Entry 2VGI (X-ray diffraction, 2.87 A resolution); this record covers chains B and D of the 4 polymer chains in the assembly.

== Chain B (and D) ==
Name: Pyruvate kinase isozymes R/L
Source organism: Homo sapiens
Notes: EC 2.7.1.40; chain D of this document is another copy of the same molecule, construct and numbering; everything in this record applies to it too
UniProtKB: P30613 (KPYR_HUMAN); numbering as in UniProt (aligned over 47-574)
Chain sequence (528 residues; each row starts with the number of its first residue):
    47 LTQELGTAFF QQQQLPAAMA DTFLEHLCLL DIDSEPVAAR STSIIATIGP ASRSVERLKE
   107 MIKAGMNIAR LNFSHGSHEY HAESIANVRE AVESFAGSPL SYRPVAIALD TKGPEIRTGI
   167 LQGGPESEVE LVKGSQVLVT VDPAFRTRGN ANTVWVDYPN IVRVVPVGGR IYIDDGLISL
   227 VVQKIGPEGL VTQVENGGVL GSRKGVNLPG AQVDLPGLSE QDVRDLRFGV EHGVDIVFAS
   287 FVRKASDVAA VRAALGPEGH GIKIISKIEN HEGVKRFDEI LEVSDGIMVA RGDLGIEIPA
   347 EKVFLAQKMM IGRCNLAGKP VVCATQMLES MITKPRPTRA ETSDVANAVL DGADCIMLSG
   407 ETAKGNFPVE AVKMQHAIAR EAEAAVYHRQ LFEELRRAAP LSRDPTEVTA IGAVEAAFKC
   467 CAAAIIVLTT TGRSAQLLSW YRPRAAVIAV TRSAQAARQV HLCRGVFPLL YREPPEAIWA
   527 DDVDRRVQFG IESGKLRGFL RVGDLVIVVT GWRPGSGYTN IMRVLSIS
Unresolved in the structure: 47-56, 167-182, 187-196, 201-202, 209-216, 229-236, 239, 246-249, 256-260, 574 (chain D: 47-56, 168-171, 574)
Differences from the reference sequence: engineered mutation Trp-486 (Arg in P30613)
Metal / ion sites: K+: Asn-118, Ser-120, Asp-156, Thr-157 (together with 2-phosphoglycolic acid); Mn2+: Glu-315 (together with 2-phosphoglycolic acid)
Ligand contacts:
  - 1,6-di-O-phosphono-beta-D-fructofuranose (FBP): Leu-474, Thr-475, Thr-476, Thr-477, Gly-478, Arg-479, Ser-480, Arg-498, Trp-525, Arg-532, Thr-556, Gly-557, Trp-558, Arg-559, Pro-560, Gly-561, Ser-562, Gly-563, Tyr-564, Thr-565
  - 2-phosphoglycolic acid (PGA): Arg-116, Asn-118, Asp-156, Lys-313, Glu-315, Ala-336, Arg-337, Gly-338, Asp-339, Thr-371
UniProt features mapped onto this chain:
  - binding site (substrate): Arg-116, Lys-313, Gly-338, Asp-339, Thr-371
  - binding site (ATP): Asn-118 to His-121, Arg-163, Lys-250
  - binding site (K(+)): Asn-118, Ser-120, Asp-156, Thr-157
  - binding site (Mn(2+)): Glu-315, Asp-339
  - binding site (beta-D-fructose 1,6-bisphosphate): Thr-475 to Ser-480, Trp-525, Arg-532, Arg-559 to Tyr-564
  - site: Lys-313 (Transition state stabilizer)
  - modified residue: Ser-292 (Phosphoserine)
  - natural variant: Thr-48 to Thr-53 (deletion: In CNSHA2), Leu-73 (L73P: In CNSHA2), Ser-80 (S80P: In CNSHA2), Arg-86 (R86P: In CNSHA2), Ile-90 (I90N: In CNSHA2), Gly-95 (G95R: In CNSHA2), Met-107 (M107T: In CNSHA2), Gly-111 (G111R: In CNSHA2), Ala-115 (A115P: In CNSHA2), Ser-120 (S120F: In CNSHA2), Ser-130 (S130Y: In CNSHA2), Ile-131 (deletion: In CNSHA2), 77 further natural variant entries in UniProt
What the authors report for this chain:
  - disease-associated variants - R486W: increased stability
  - disease-associated variants - G332S (9-fold), G364D (3-fold), R486W: decreased catalytic activity
  - disease-associated variants - G332S, G364D, R504L, R532W: decreased stability
  - disease-associated variants - D390N: abolished catalytic activity
  - disease-associated variants - D390N: unchanged stability
  - disease-associated variants - R532W: abolished binding to 1,6-di-O-phosphono-beta-D-fructofuranose
  - mutagenesis - G332S (9-fold), G364D (3-fold): decreased catalytic activity
  - mutagenesis - G332S, G364D, R504L, R532W: decreased stability
  - disease-associated variants - G332S, G364D, D390N, R504L, R532W (citing earlier work)
  - mutagenesis - D390N: abolished catalytic activity
  - mutagenesis - D390N: unchanged stability
  - mutagenesis - R532W: abolished binding to 1,6-di-O-phosphono-beta-D-fructofuranose

== Interface between chain B and chain D ==
Residue-residue contacts - 92 pairs, chain B then chain D:
  Gln-60(B) / Leu-351(D)
  Thr-68(B) / Glu-440(D)
  Phe-69(B) / Gln-436(D)
  Phe-69(B) / Glu-440(D)  hydrogen bond (backbone-side chain)
  Leu-70(B) / Leu-362(D)  hydrophobic
  Leu-70(B) / Glu-440(D)  hydrogen bond (backbone-side chain)
  Leu-73(B) / Lys-354(D)
  Leu-73(B) / Met-355(D)
  Cys-74(B) / Met-355(D)
  Cys-74(B) / Gly-358(D)
  Cys-74(B) / Arg-359(D)  hydrogen bond (backbone-side chain)
  Cys-74(B) / Leu-362(D)  hydrophobic
  Leu-76(B) / Met-355(D)
  Asp-77(B) / Lys-321(D)  salt bridge
  Ile-78(B) / His-317(D)
  Ile-78(B) / Val-320(D)  hydrophobic
  Ile-78(B) / Lys-348(D)  hydrogen bond (backbone-side chain)
  Ile-78(B) / Ala-352(D)
  Asp-79(B) / His-317(D)  salt bridge
  Asp-79(B) / Lys-321(D)  salt bridge
  Glu-81(B) / Lys-348(D)  salt bridge
  Asp-221(B) / Lys-380(D)  salt bridge
  Gly-222(B) / Arg-382(D)
  Leu-223(B) / Lys-380(D)
  His-317(B) / Ile-78(D)
  His-317(B) / Asp-79(D)  salt bridge
  Val-320(B) / Ile-78(D)  hydrophobic
  Lys-321(B) / Asp-77(D)  salt bridge
  Lys-321(B) / Asp-79(D)
  Arg-337(B) / Arg-385(D)  hydrogen bond (backbone-side chain)
  Gly-338(B) / Arg-385(D)  hydrogen bond (backbone-side chain)
  Gly-341(B) / Arg-385(D)
  Ile-342(B) / Arg-385(D)
  Ala-346(B) / Thr-388(D)
  Glu-347(B) / Met-420(D)
  Glu-347(B) / Ala-423(D)
  Lys-348(B) / Ile-78(D)  hydrogen bond (side chain-backbone)
  Lys-348(B) / Glu-81(D)  salt bridge
  Lys-348(B) / Glu-427(D)  salt bridge
  Phe-350(B) / Ala-392(D)  hydrophobic
  Phe-350(B) / Leu-396(D)  hydrophobic
  Phe-350(B) / Glu-427(D)
  Phe-350(B) / Ala-428(D)  hydrophobic
  Leu-351(B) / Gln-60(D)
  Leu-351(B) / Ile-78(D)  hydrophobic
  Leu-351(B) / Glu-427(D)
  Ala-352(B) / Ile-78(D)
  Lys-354(B) / Asn-393(D)
  Met-355(B) / Leu-73(D)
  Met-355(B) / Cys-74(D)
  Met-355(B) / Leu-76(D)
  Arg-359(B) / Cys-74(D)  hydrogen bond (side chain-backbone)
  Leu-362(B) / Leu-70(D)  hydrophobic
  Leu-362(B) / Cys-74(D)  hydrophobic
  Gln-372(B) / Thr-384(D)
  Gln-372(B) / Arg-385(D)  hydrogen bond (side chain-backbone)
  Gln-372(B) / Ala-386(D)
  Lys-380(B) / Leu-223(D)
  Arg-382(B) / Gly-222(D)
  Thr-384(B) / Gln-372(D)
  Arg-385(B) / Arg-337(D)  hydrogen bond (side chain-backbone)
  Arg-385(B) / Gly-338(D)  hydrogen bond (side chain-backbone)
  Arg-385(B) / Gly-341(D)
  Arg-385(B) / Ile-342(D)
  Arg-385(B) / Thr-371(D)
  Arg-385(B) / Gln-372(D)  hydrogen bond (backbone-side chain)
  Ala-386(B) / Gln-372(D)
  Ala-386(B) / Glu-387(D)
  Ala-386(B) / Asp-390(D)
  Glu-387(B) / Ala-386(D)
  Thr-388(B) / Ala-346(D)
  Ser-389(B) / Asp-390(D)  hydrogen bond
  Asp-390(B) / Ala-386(D)
  Asp-390(B) / Ser-389(D)  hydrogen bond
  Ala-392(B) / Phe-350(D)  hydrophobic
  Asn-393(B) / Lys-354(D)
  Asn-393(B) / Asn-393(D)
  Leu-396(B) / Phe-350(D)  hydrophobic
  Met-420(B) / Glu-347(D)
  Ala-423(B) / Glu-347(D)
  Ile-424(B) / Glu-347(D)
  Glu-427(B) / Glu-347(D)
  Glu-427(B) / Lys-348(D)  salt bridge
  Glu-427(B) / Phe-350(D)
  Glu-427(B) / Leu-351(D)
  Ala-428(B) / Phe-350(D)
  Ala-431(B) / Leu-351(D)  hydrophobic
  Gln-436(B) / Phe-69(D)
  Gln-436(B) / Gln-436(D)
  Glu-440(B) / Thr-68(D)
  Glu-440(B) / Phe-69(D)  hydrogen bond (side chain-backbone)
  Glu-440(B) / Leu-70(D)  hydrogen bond (side chain-backbone)
Other interface residues (no listed pair), chain B (56 interface residues in all): Tyr-218, Gly-358, Thr-371, Pro-381
Other interface residues (no listed pair), chain D (59 interface residues in all): Asp-221, Asn-242, Asn-361, Pro-381, Ile-424, Ala-431, Leu-441, Ala-444

== In short ==
Chain B and chain D form an interface of 56 and 59 residues respectively, with 16 hydrogen bonds and 10 salt
bridges. Polar pairs include Asp-77(B)/Lys-321(D), Asp-79(B)/His-317(D) and Asp-79(B)/Lys-321(D). From the
paper: G332S, G364D and R504L of chain B, among others, reduce stability; G332S, G364D and R486W of chain B
reduce catalytic activity.
Chain B and chain D are both Pyruvate kinase isozymes R/L (Homo sapiens); the structure, Human erythrocyte
pyruvate kinase: R486W mutant, was determined by X-ray diffraction, deposited together with 2VGB, 2VGF and
2VGG.
